PDB entry 7TKP | electron microscopy, 4.60 A resolution (low resolution: residue-level contacts below are approximate; hydrogen-bond / salt-bridge calls are withheld) | chains B and F of the 27 polymer chains in the assembly

== Chain B ==
Protein: ATP synthase subunit alpha
Source organism: Saccharomyces cerevisiae
UniProt: P07251 (ATPA_YEAST); residues 1-510 here correspond to UniProt positions 36-545 (UniProt number = residue number + 35)
Sequence (510 residues; each row starts with the number of its first residue):
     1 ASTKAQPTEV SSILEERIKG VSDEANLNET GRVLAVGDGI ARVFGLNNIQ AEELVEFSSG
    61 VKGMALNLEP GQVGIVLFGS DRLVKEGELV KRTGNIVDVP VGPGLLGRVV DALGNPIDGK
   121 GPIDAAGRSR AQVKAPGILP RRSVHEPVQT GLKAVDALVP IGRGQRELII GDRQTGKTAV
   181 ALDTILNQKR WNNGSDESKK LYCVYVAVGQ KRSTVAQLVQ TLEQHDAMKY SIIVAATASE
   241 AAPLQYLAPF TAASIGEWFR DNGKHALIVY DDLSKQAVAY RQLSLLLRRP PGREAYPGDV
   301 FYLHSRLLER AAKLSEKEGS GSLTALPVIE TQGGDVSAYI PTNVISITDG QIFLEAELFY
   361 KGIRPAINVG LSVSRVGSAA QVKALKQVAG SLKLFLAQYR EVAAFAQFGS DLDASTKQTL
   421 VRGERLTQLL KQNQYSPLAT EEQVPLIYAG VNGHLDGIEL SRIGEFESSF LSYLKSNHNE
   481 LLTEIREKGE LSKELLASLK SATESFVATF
Not modelled in the structure: 1-2, 510
Curated features (UniProtKB/Swiss-Prot):
  - binding site (ATP): Gly171 to Thr178
  - site: Ser372 (Required for activity)
  - modified residue (Phosphoserine): Ser22, Ser143

== Chain F ==
Protein: ATP synthase subunit beta
Source organism: Saccharomyces cerevisiae
Notes: EC 7.1.2.2
UniProt: P00830 (ATPB_YEAST); residues 1-478 here correspond to UniProt positions 34-511 (UniProt number = residue number + 33)
Sequence (478 residues; each row starts with the number of its first residue):
     1 ASAAQSTPIT GKVTAVIGAI VDVHFEQSEL PAILNALEIK TPQGKLVLEV AQHLGENTVR
    61 TIAMDGTEGL VRGEKVLDTG GPISVPVGRE TLGRIINVIG EPIDERGPIK SKLRKPIHAD
   121 PPSFAEQSTS AEILETGIKV VDLLAPYARG GKIGLFGGAG VGKTVFIQEL INNIAKAHGG
   181 FSVFTGVGER TREGNDLYRE MKETGVINLE GESKVALVFG QMNEPPGARA RVALTGLTIA
   241 EYFRDEEGQD VLLFIDNIFR FTQAGSEVSA LLGRIPSAVG YQPTLATDMG LLQERITTTK
   301 KGSVTSVQAV YVPADDLTDP APATTFAHLD ATTVLSRGIS ELGIYPAVDP LDSKSRLLDA
   361 AVVGQEHYDV ASKVQETLQT YKSLQDIIAI LGMDELSEQD KLTVERARKI QRFLSQPFAV
   421 AEVFTGIPGK LVRLKDTVAS FKAVLEGKYD NIPEHAFYMV GGIEDVVAKA EKLAAEAN
Not modelled in the structure: 1-5, 476-478
Curated features (UniProtKB/Swiss-Prot):
  - binding site (ATP): Gly157 to Thr164
  - modified residue: Thr79 (Phosphothreonine), Thr204 (Phosphothreonine), Ser340 (Phosphoserine)

== How chain B and chain F interact ==
Pairs across the interface - 18 pairs, chain B then chain F:
  Asn47(B) - Arg72(F)
  Ile49(B) - Leu70(F)
  Ile49(B) - Val71(F)
  Ile49(B) - Arg72(F)
  Gln50(B) - Leu70(F)
  Ala51(B) - Glu68(F)
  Ala51(B) - Gly69(F)
  Ala51(B) - Leu70(F)
  Asn67(B) - Val16(F)
  Leu68(B) - Ala15(F)
  Leu68(B) - Val16(F)
  Glu69(B) - Thr14(F)
  Pro70(B) - Thr14(F)
  Gly298(B) - Glu267(F)
  Phe408(B) - Ala389(F)
  Phe408(B) - Ile390(F)
  Gly409(B) - Ile390(F)
  Ser410(B) - Ile390(F)
Interface residues without a listed pair, chain B (15 interface residues in all): Leu66, Ile138, Arg306
Interface residues without a listed pair, chain F (14 interface residues in all): Ile17, Asn195, Asn223

== Overview ==
The interface between chain B and chain F involves 15 residues on one side and 14 on the other. From UniProt:
8 ATP-binding residues on chain B; 8 ATP-binding residues on chain F.
Chain B is ATP synthase subunit alpha and chain F is ATP synthase subunit beta, both from Saccharomyces
cerevisiae; the structure, Yeast ATP synthase State 3catalytic(b) with 10 mM ATP backbone model, was
determined by electron microscopy (same publication as 7TJS, 7TJT, 7TJU, 7TJV, 7TJW, 7TJX and 30 further
entries).
